PDB entry 5IZR | X-ray diffraction, 3.25 A resolution | chain A

Chain A:
Molecule: Cytosolic phospholipase A2 delta
Source organism: Homo sapiens
Notes: EC 3.1.1.4
Reference sequence: Q86XP0 (PA24D_HUMAN); numbering as in UniProt (aligned over 2-810)
Sequence (814 residues; each row starts with the number of its first residue; numbers below 1 keep their minus sign (Gly-3 is residue -3)):
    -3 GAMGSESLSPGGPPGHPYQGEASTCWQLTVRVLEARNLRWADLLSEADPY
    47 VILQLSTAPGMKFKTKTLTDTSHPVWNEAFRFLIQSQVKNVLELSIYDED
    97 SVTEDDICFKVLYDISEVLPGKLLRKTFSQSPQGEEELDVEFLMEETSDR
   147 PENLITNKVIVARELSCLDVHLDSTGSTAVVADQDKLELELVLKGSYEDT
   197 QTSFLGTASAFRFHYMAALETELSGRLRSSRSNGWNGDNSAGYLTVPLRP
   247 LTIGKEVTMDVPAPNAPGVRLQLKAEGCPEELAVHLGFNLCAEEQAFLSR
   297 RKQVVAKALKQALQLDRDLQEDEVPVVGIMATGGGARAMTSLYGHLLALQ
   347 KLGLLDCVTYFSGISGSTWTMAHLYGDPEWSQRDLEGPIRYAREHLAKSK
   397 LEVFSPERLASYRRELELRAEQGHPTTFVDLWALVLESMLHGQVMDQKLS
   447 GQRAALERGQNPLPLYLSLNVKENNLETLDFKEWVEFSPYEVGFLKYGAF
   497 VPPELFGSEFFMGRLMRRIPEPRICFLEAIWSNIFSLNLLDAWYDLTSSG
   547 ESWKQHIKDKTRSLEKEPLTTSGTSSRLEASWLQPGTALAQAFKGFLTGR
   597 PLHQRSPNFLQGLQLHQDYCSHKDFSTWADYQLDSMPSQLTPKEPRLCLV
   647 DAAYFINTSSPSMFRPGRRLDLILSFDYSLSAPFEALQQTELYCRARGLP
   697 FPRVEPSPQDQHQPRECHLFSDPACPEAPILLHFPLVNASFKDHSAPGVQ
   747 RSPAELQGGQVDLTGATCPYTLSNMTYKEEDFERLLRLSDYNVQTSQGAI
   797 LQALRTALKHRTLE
Not modelled in the structure: -3 to 14, 98, 127-130, 170-183, 224-238, 468-477, 535-574, 593-600, 616-639, 718-720, 808-810
Covalently attached groups: compound 7FA linked to Ser361
Construct notes: expression tag (-3 to 1)
Metal / ion sites: terbium(III) ion site 1: Asp44, Asp66; terbium(III) ion site 2 near Asp101 (its only coordinating residue here); terbium(III) ion site 3: Asp102 (shared with 1 residue of chain B); terbium(III) ion site 4: Glu640 (shared with 1 residue of chain B); terbium(III) ion site 5 near Asp647 (its only coordinating residue here)
Ligand contacts: 7FA (methyl (R)-(6Z,9Z,12Z)-octadeca-6,9,12-trien-1-ylphosphonofluoridate): Gly329, Gly330, Gly331, Gly362, Trp365, Phe400, Phe424, Trp428, Val431, Ser528, Ile530, Phe531, Trp578, Gly582, Leu585, Tyr650, Phe651, Leu768, Ser769, Met771
Curated features (UniProtKB/Swiss-Prot):
  - active site: Ser361 (Nucleophile), Asp647 (Proton acceptor)
  - binding site (Ca(2+)): Asp38, Asp44, Asp94, Asp96, Asp102
  - binding site (substrate): Gly330, Gly331

Overview:
Covalently linked compound 7FA: at Ser361. Asp44 and Asp66 form the terbium(III) ion site 1. Curated
annotation (UniProt) lists active-site residues Ser361 and Asp647, 5 Ca2+-binding residues and
substrate-binding residues Gly330 and Gly331.
Chain A is Cytosolic phospholipase A2 delta (Homo sapiens); the structure, Human GIVD cytosolic phospholipase
A2 in complex with Methyl gamma-Linolenyl Fluorophosphonate inhibitor and Terbium Chloride, was determined by
X-ray diffraction, deposited together with 5IXC and 5IZ5.
